7B0I - chains A and B of the 4 polymer chains in the assembly; structure by X-ray diffraction, 3.00 A resolution.

[Chain A]
Molecule: Splicing factor 3B subunit 3
Organism: Homo sapiens
UniProtKB: Q15393 (SF3B3_HUMAN); the construct lacks a stretch of the UniProt sequence, so the offset changes along the chain: 1-441 = UniProt 1-441; 768-1067 = UniProt 768-1067; 1068-1199 = UniProt 1086-1217
Chain sequence (899 residues; row label = number of the first residue in the row; note: 318 numbers in that range are skipped by the numbering (no residue carries them; nothing is unmodelled there); numbers below 1 keep their minus sign (Gly-9 is residue -9)):
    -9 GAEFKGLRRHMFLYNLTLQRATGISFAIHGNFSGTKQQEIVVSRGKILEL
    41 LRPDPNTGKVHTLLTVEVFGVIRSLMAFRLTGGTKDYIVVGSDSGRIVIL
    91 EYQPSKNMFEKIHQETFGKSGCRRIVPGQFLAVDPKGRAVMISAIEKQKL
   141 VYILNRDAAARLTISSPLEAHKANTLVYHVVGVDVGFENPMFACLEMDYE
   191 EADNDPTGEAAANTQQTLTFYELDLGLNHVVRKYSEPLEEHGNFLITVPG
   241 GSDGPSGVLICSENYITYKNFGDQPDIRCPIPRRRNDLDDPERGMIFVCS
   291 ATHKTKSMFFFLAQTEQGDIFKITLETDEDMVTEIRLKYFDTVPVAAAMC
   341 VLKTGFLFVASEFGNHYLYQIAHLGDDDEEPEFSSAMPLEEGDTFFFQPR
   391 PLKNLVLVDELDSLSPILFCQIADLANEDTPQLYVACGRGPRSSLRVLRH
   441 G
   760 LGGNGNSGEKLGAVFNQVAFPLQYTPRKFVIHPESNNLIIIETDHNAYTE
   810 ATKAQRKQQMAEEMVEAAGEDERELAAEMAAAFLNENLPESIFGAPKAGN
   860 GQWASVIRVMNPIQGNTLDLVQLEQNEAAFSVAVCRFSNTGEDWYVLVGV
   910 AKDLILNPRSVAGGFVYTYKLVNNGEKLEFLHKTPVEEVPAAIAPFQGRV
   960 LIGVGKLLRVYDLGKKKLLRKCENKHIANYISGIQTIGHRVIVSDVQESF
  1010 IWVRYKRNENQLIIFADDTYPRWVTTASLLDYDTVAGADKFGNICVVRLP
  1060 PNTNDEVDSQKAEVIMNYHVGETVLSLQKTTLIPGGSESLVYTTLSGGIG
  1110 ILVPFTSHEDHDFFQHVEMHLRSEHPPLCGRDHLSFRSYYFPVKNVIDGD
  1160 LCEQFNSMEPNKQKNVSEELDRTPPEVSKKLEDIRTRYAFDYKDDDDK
Disordered / not traced: -9 to -2, 760-772, 827-830, 1198-1207
Differences from the reference sequence: expression tag (-9 to 0, 1200-1207); linker (761-767)
UniProt features mapped onto this chain:
  - region: Glu105 to Gln119 (Interaction with PHF5A, SF3B1 and SF3B5), Asn145 to Tyr168 (Interaction with PHF5A, SF3B1 and SF3B5), Asp193 to His231 (Interaction with SF3B1 and SF3B5), Arg786 to His804 (Interaction with SF3B1 and SF3B5), Thr1028 to Lys1049 (Interaction with SF3B1), Thr1082 to Ser1105 (Interaction with SF3B5)
  - site: Gly284 (Interaction with SF3B5), Glu306 (Interaction with SF3B5), Glu352 (Interaction with SF3B5), Arg429 (Interaction with SF3B5), Asn916 (Interaction with SF3B5), Asn988 (Interaction with SF3B1), Lys1153 (Interaction with SF3B1)
  - modified residue: Ser156 (Phosphoserine), Thr1182 (Phosphothreonine)

[Chain B]
Molecule: Splicing factor 3B subunit 5
Organism: Homo sapiens
UniProtKB: Q9BWJ5 (SF3B5_HUMAN); residues 1-86 here = UniProt positions 1-86
Chain sequence (86 residues; each row starts with the number of its first residue):
     1 MTDRYTIHSQLEHLQSKYIGTGHADTTKWEWLVNQHRDSYCSYMGHFDLL
    51 NYFAIAENESKARVRFNLMEKMLQPCGPPADKPEEN
Disordered / not traced: 1-14, 80-86
UniProt features mapped onto this chain:
  - site (Interaction with RNA): Tyr5, Gly20
  - modified residue: Thr2 (N-acetylthreonine), Ser9 (Phosphoserine), Lys17 (N6-acetyllysine)

[How chain A and chain B interact]
Residue-residue contacts (81):
  Gly35(A) with Phe47(B)
  Lys36(A) with Phe47(B)
  Val61(A) with Gly45(B); His46(B)
  Cys112(A) with His46(B)
  Arg114(A) with Ile19(B); Asn34(B), hydrogen bond; Arg37(B); Asp38(B), salt bridge; Cys41(B)
  Ile115(A) with Lys17(B); Ile19(B), hydrophobic
  Gln119(A) with Met44(B); Gly45(B)
  Ile135(A) with Cys41(B), hydrophobic; Met69(B), hydrophobic
  Lys137(A) with Ser16(B); Ile19(B)
  Leu166(A) with Met72(B), hydrophobic
  Val167(A) with Met69(B)
  Tyr168(A) with Met69(B), hydrogen bond (side chain-backbone); Glu70(B)
  Tyr189(A) with Arg37(B); Leu73(B), hydrophobic
  Ala192(A) with Leu73(B), hydrophobic; Gln74(B), hydrogen bond (backbone-side chain)
  Asp193(A) with Trp29(B); Arg37(B), salt bridge; Pro79(B)
  Asp195(A) with Pro78(B); Pro79(B)
  Pro196(A) with Pro78(B); Pro79(B)
  Gly198(A) with Pro78(B)
  Ala201(A) with Leu73(B); Gln74(B)
  Thr204(A) with Leu73(B)
  His231(A) with Phe66(B); Glu70(B), salt bridge
  Gly232(A) with Phe66(B)
  Asn233(A) with Phe66(B)
  Glu253(A) with Arg63(B), salt bridge
  Arg283(A) with Glu59(B), salt bridge
  Gly284(A) with Arg63(B)
  Ile286(A) with Arg63(B)
  Val288(A) with Ser60(B); Ala62(B), hydrophobic
  Glu306(A) with Ser60(B); Arg63(B), salt bridge
  Glu352(A) with Ser60(B); Lys61(B), hydrogen bond (side chain-backbone)
  Phe353(A) with Asn51(B); Lys61(B)
  Pro406(A) with Ile55(B), hydrophobic
  Arg429(A) with Ala54(B), hydrogen bond (side chain-backbone); Asn58(B); Glu59(B), hydrogen bond (side chain-backbone); Ser60(B)
  Asp803(A) with Asn58(B)
  His804(A) with Ala56(B); Glu57(B), hydrogen bond (side chain-backbone); Asn58(B), hydrogen bond (backbone-side chain)
  Asn805(A) with Glu57(B); Asn58(B)
  Lys856(A) with Asn58(B)
  Asn916(A) with Lys71(B), hydrogen bond
  Lys1049(A) with Leu49(B); Tyr52(B)
  Phe1050(A) with Leu49(B), hydrophobic
  Gly1080(A) with Phe47(B)
  Glu1081(A) with Phe47(B); Asp48(B)
  Thr1082(A) with Asp48(B), hydrogen bond (backbone-side chain)
  Thr1103(A) with Asp48(B), hydrogen bond
  Leu1104(A) with Asp48(B); Tyr52(B); Ile55(B), hydrophobic
  Ser1105(A) with Phe47(B); Asp48(B), hydrogen bond (backbone-side chain)
  Tyr1148(A) with His46(B)
  Tyr1149(A) with His46(B), hydrogen bond
Also at the interface, not in a pair above, chain A (65 interface residues in all): Ile14, Arg34, Arg63, Lys109, Glu136, Gln138, Met187, Thr197, Met285, Phe287, Val335, Leu408, Thr784, Ala806, Leu915, Thr1034, Leu1084
Also at the interface, not in a pair above, chain B (37 interface residues in all): Tyr18, Ser42

[Summary]
Chain A and chain B form an interface of 65 and 37 residues respectively; the contacts include 13 hydrogen
bonds and 6 salt bridges. Among the polar pairs are Arg114(A)-Asp38(B), Asp193(A)-Arg37(B) and
His231(A)-Glu70(B).
Here chain A is Splicing factor 3B subunit 3 and chain B is Splicing factor 3B subunit 5, both from Homo
sapiens. Entry 7B0I (Structure of a minimal SF3B core in complex with spliceostatin A (form II)) was
determined by X-ray diffraction together with 7B91, 7B92, 7B9C, 7OMF, 7ONB and 7OPI from the same study.
